PDB entry 6O60 | X-ray diffraction, 2.50 A resolution | chains C and D of the 4 polymer chains in the assembly

[Chain C]
Name: F-box/LRR-repeat protein 2
Source organism: Homo sapiens
UniProt: Q9UKC9 (FBXL2_HUMAN); residues 1-423 here = UniProt positions 1-423
Amino-acid sequence (424 residues; each row starts with the number of its first residue; numbering starts at 0):
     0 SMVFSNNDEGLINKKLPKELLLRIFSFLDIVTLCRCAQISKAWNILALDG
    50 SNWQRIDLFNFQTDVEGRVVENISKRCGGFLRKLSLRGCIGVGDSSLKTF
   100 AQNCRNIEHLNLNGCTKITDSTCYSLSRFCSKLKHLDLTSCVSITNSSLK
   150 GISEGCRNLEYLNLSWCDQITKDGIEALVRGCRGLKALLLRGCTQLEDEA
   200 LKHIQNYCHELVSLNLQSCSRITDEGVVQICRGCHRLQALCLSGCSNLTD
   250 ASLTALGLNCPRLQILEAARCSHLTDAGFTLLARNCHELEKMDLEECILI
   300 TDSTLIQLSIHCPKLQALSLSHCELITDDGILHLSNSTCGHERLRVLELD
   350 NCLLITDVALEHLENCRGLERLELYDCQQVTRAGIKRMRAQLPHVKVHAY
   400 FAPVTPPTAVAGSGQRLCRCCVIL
Disordered / not traced: 0-8, 63-65, 401-423
Construct notes: expression tag (0)
Curated features (UniProtKB/Swiss-Prot):
  - region: Leu80 to Gly90 (Interaction with Calmodulin)
  - motif: Cys420 to Leu423 (CAAX motif)
  - modified residue: Thr404 (Phosphothreonine)
  - lipidation: Cys420 (S-geranylgeranyl cysteine)
  - cross-link: Lys201 (Glycyl lysine isopeptide (Lys-Gly) (interchain with G-Cter in ubiquitin))
  - natural variant: Val226 (V226M: In a colorectal cancer sample)
  - mutagenesis: Cys420 (C420S: Loss of geranylgeranylation and association to membranes. Loss of interaction with NS5A, PIK3R1 and PIK3R2. No effect on interaction with PTPN13)
Reported in the primary citation:
  - post-translational modification sites: Cys420
  - mutagenesis - C420S: abolished localization

[Chain D]
Name: S-phase kinase-associated protein 1
Source organism: Homo sapiens
UniProt: P63208 (SKP1_HUMAN); residues 1-163 here = UniProt positions 1-163
Amino-acid sequence (164 residues; numbered 0 to 163; the number before each row is that of its first residue; numbering starts at 0):
     0 SMPSIKLQSSDGEIFEVDVEIAKQSVTIKTMLEDLGMDDEGDDDPVPLPN
    50 VNAAILKKVIQWCTHHKDDPPPPEDDENKEKRTDDIPVWDQEFLKVDQGT
   100 LFELILAANYLDIKGLLDVTCKTVANMIKGKTPEEIRKTFNIKNDFTEEE
   150 EAQVRKENQWCEEK
Disordered / not traced: 0-1, 68-78, 161-163
Construct notes: expression tag (0)
Metal / ion sites: Zn2+: Asp38 (shared with 3 residues of chain B)
Curated features (UniProtKB/Swiss-Prot):
  - modified residue: Thr131 (Phosphothreonine)
  - cross-link: Lys142 (Glycyl lysine isopeptide (Lys-Gly) (interchain with G-Cter in SUMO1))

[Chain C / chain D interface]
Contacting residue pairs - 73 pairs, chain C then chain D:
  Gly9(C) - Phe139(D)
  Gly9(C) - Asn140(D)  hydrogen bond (backbone-backbone)
  Gly9(C) - Ile141(D)
  Leu10(C) - Gly98(D)
  Ile11(C) - Phe101(D)  hydrophobic
  Ile11(C) - Phe139(D)  hydrophobic
  Ile11(C) - Ile141(D)  hydrophobic
  Asn12(C) - Ile141(D)
  Lys14(C) - Glu102(D)  salt bridge
  Lys14(C) - Leu105(D)
  Leu15(C) - Phe101(D)  hydrophobic
  Glu18(C) - Asn108(D)
  Leu19(C) - Leu105(D)  hydrophobic
  Leu19(C) - Asn108(D)
  Arg22(C) - Lys113(D)
  Arg22(C) - Leu116(D)
  Arg22(C) - Asp117(D)  salt bridge
  Arg22(C) - Cys120(D)
  Ile23(C) - Ile104(D)  hydrophobic
  Ile23(C) - Cys120(D)  hydrophobic
  Ile23(C) - Val123(D)  hydrophobic
  Ile23(C) - Ala124(D)
  Phe24(C) - Ile127(D)  hydrophobic
  Ser25(C) - Lys80(D)
  Phe26(C) - Arg81(D)
  Phe26(C) - Thr82(D)
  Phe26(C) - Asp117(D)
  Phe26(C) - Cys120(D)  hydrophobic
  Phe26(C) - Lys121(D)
  Phe26(C) - Lys128(D)
  Leu27(C) - Ala124(D)  hydrophobic
  Leu27(C) - Lys128(D)
  Asp28(C) - Lys128(D)  salt bridge
  Thr31(C) - Lys128(D)
  Cys33(C) - Asn157(D)
  Arg34(C) - Lys130(D)  hydrogen bond (side chain-backbone)
  Arg34(C) - Pro132(D)
  Cys35(C) - Ile127(D)  hydrophobic
  Ala36(C) - Val153(D)
  Ala36(C) - Asn157(D)
  Gln37(C) - Pro132(D)
  Gln37(C) - Arg136(D)  hydrogen bond (backbone-side chain)
  Gln37(C) - Glu150(D)
  Gln37(C) - Val153(D)
  Gln37(C) - Arg154(D)
  Gln37(C) - Gln158(D)
  Ile38(C) - Pro132(D)  hydrophobic
  Ile38(C) - Ile135(D)  hydrophobic
  Ile38(C) - Arg136(D)  hydrogen bond (backbone-side chain)
  Ile38(C) - Ile141(D)  hydrophobic
  Ile38(C) - Asn143(D)
  Ser39(C) - Ile141(D)
  Ser39(C) - Asp144(D)  hydrogen bond
  Ser39(C) - Phe145(D)
  Lys40(C) - Asp144(D)  hydrogen bond (backbone-side chain)
  Lys40(C) - Phe145(D)
  Trp42(C) - Ile127(D)  hydrophobic
  Trp42(C) - Ile135(D)  hydrophobic
  Asn43(C) - Val153(D)
  Asn51(C) - Lys80(D)  hydrogen bond (backbone-side chain)
  Arg54(C) - Lys80(D)  hydrogen bond (backbone-side chain)
  Asp56(C) - Glu79(D)
  Asp56(C) - Lys80(D)  hydrogen bond (side chain-backbone)
  Phe58(C) - Lys80(D)
  Phe58(C) - Arg81(D)
  Asn71(C) - Trp159(D)
  Ile72(C) - Trp159(D)  hydrophobic
  Arg75(C) - Trp159(D)
  Arg86(C) - Glu79(D)  salt bridge
  Glu369(C) - Lys66(D)
  Glu369(C) - Asp67(D)  hydrogen bond (side chain-backbone)
  Pro392(C) - Lys66(D)  hydrogen bond (backbone-side chain)
  His393(C) - Lys66(D)
Interface residues without a listed pair, chain C (40 interface residues in all): Pro16, Val30, Leu47
Interface residues without a listed pair, chain D (41 interface residues in all): Lys142, Glu149, Glu156, Cys160

[Summary]
40 residues of chain C and 41 residues of chain D are in contact; the contacts include 11 hydrogen bonds and 4
salt bridges. Polar pairs include Lys14(C)-Glu102(D), Arg22(C)-Asp117(D) and Asp28(C)-Lys128(D). Curated
annotation (UniProt) lists one mutagenesis site on chain C. From the paper: C420S of chain C abolishes
localization; a modification site at Cys420(C).
Chain C is F-box/LRR-repeat protein 2 and chain D is S-phase kinase-associated protein 1, both from Homo
sapiens; the structure, Crystal structure of GGTase3-FBXL2-SKP1 complex, was determined by X-ray diffraction.
